1G1X - chains A and C of the 5 polymer chains in the assembly; structure by X-ray diffraction, 2.60 A resolution.

Chain A:
Name: 30S ribosomal protein S6
From: Thermus thermophilus
Reference sequence: Q5SLP8 (RS6_THET8); numbering as in UniProt (aligned over 1-98)
Chain sequence (98 residues; numbered 1 to 98; the number before each row is that of its first residue):
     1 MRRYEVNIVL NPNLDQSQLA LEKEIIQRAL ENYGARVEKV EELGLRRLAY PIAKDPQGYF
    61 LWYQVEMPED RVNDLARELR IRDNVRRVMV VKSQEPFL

Chain C:
Name: 30S ribosomal protein S18
From: Thermus thermophilus
Reference sequence: Q5SLQ0 (RS18_THET8); aligned to UniProt positions 1-88 over residues 1-88 (the alignment contains insertions or deletions, so no single offset holds)
Chain sequence (88 residues; numbered 1 to 88; the number before each row is that of its first residue):
     1 MSTKNAKPKK EAQRRPSRKA KVKATLGEFD LRDYRNVEVL KRFLSETGKI LPRRRTGLSG
    61 KEQRILAKTI KRARILGLLP FTEKLVRK
Disordered / not traced: 1-29, 45-49, 54-55, 83-88

Chain A / chain C interface:
Pairs across the interface - 34 pairs, chain A then chain C:
  Glu-5(A) with Tyr-34(C), hydrogen bond
  Asn-7(A) with Tyr-34(C), hydrogen bond; Leu-76(C)
  Glu-41(A) with Arg-35(C), salt bridge
  Arg-46(A) with Arg-35(C), hydrogen bond (side chain-backbone); Val-37(C); Leu-78(C)
  Leu-48(A) with Leu-76(C); Gly-77(C)
  Ala-49(A) with Gly-77(C), hydrogen bond (backbone-backbone); Leu-78(C); Leu-79(C); Pro-80(C)
  Tyr-50(A) with Arg-74(C), hydrogen bond (side chain-backbone); Ile-75(C), hydrogen bond (side chain-backbone); Gly-77(C), hydrogen bond (side chain-backbone); Leu-79(C); Phe-81(C), hydrophobic
  Ile-52(A) with Leu-76(C); Gly-77(C)
  Phe-60(A) with Leu-76(C)
  Trp-62(A) with Tyr-34(C); Arg-35(C)
  Arg-87(A) with Ile-75(C), hydrogen bond (side chain-backbone)
  Met-89(A) with Arg-72(C)
  Val-91(A) with Arg-72(C)
  Gln-94(A) with Arg-32(C)
  Glu-95(A) with Arg-32(C)
  Pro-96(A) with Asp-30(C)
  Phe-97(A) with Asp-30(C), hydrogen bond (backbone-side chain); Leu-31(C), hydrogen bond (backbone-backbone); Arg-32(C); Ile-65(C), hydrophobic
  Leu-98(A) with Asp-30(C), hydrogen bond (backbone-backbone)
Interface residues without a listed pair, chain A (19 interface residues in all): Val-9
Interface residues without a listed pair, chain C (17 interface residues in all): Glu-62

Summary:
The interface between chain A and chain C involves 19 residues on one side and 17 on the other; the contacts
include 11 hydrogen bonds and 1 salt bridge. Polar contacts include Glu-41(A)/Arg-35(C), Glu-5(A)/Tyr-34(C)
and Asn-7(A)/Tyr-34(C).
Chain A is 30S ribosomal protein S6 and chain C is 30S ribosomal protein S18, both from Thermus thermophilus;
the structure, Structure of ribosomal proteins S15, S6, S18, and 16S ribosomal RNA, was determined by X-ray
diffraction.
